3ZBT - chain A; structure by X-ray diffraction, 1.92 A resolution.

== Chain A ==
Molecule: Ferredoxin-NADP reductase
From: Nostoc SP. PCC7119
Notes: EC 1.18.1.2
UniProt: P21890 (FENR_ANASO); residues 1-303 here correspond to UniProt positions 138-440 (UniProt number = residue number + 137)
Amino-acid sequence (303 residues; numbered 1 to 303; the number before each row is that of its first residue):
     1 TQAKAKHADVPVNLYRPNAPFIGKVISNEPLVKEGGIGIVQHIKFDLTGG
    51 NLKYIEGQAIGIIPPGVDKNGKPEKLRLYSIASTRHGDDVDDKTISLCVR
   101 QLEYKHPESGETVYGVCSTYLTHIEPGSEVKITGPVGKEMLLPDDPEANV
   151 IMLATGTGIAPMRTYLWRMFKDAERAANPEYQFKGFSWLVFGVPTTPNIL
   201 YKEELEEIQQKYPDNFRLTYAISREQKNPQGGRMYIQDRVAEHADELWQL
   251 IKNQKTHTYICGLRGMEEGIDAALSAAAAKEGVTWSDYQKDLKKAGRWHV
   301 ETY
Disordered / not traced: 1-8
Differences from the reference sequence: engineered mutation Ala-59 (Ser196 in P21890)
Small-molecule neighbours: FAD (flavin-adenine dinucleotide): Arg-77, Leu-78, Tyr-79, Ser-80, Cys-98, Val-99, Arg-100, Leu-102, Tyr-104, Gly-115, Val-116, Cys-117, Ser-118, Thr-119, Thr-157, Ala-160, Glu-301, Tyr-303
Swiss-Prot annotation at these positions:
  - binding site (FAD): Arg-77 to Ser-80, Cys-98 to Arg-100, Tyr-104, Val-116 to Ser-118, Thr-157
  - binding site (NADP(+)): Ser-80, Arg-100, Thr-157, Val-193, Pro-194, Ser-223, Arg-224, Arg-233 to Gln-237, Gly-262, Leu-263, Glu-301
What the authors report for this chain:
  - mutagenesis - S59A: decreased binding to NADP+
  - mutagenesis - S59A (3-fold): increased binding to Fdox
  - mutagenesis - S59A: increased catalytic activity
  - mutagenesis - S59A: decreased catalytic activity (Cytc reductase activity)
  - contacts within the chain: Ser-80/Glu-301 (hydrogen bond), Arg-264/Tyr-303 (hydrogen bond)
  - conformationally variable residues (side-chain flip): Arg-264
  - binding site for flavin-adenine dinucleotide: Ser-80
  - catalytic residues: Ser-80, Cys-261, Glu-301 (citing earlier work)
  - binding site for flavin-adenine dinucleotide: Tyr-79, Tyr-303 (citing earlier work)

== Overview ==
Chain A binds flavin-adenine dinucleotide. Curated annotation (UniProt) lists 12 FAD-binding residues and 15
NADP+-binding residues. The paper reports catalytic residues Ser-80, Cys-261 and Glu-301; S59A reduces binding
to NADP+.
Chain A is Ferredoxin-NADP reductase (Nostoc SP. PCC7119); the structure, Ferredoxin-NADP Reductase Mutant
with SER 59 Replaced by ALA (S59A), was determined by X-ray diffraction, deposited together with 3ZBU, 3ZC3
and 4BPR.
